PDB entry 5NAY | X-ray diffraction, 1.80 A resolution | chains A and F of the 6 polymer chains in the assembly

== Chain A (and F) ==
Molecule: Collagen alpha-1(IV) chain
Source organism: Homo sapiens
Notes: chain F of this document is another copy of the same molecule, construct and numbering; everything in this record applies to it too
Reference sequence: P02462 (CO4A1_HUMAN); residues 1-229 here correspond to UniProt positions 1441-1669 (UniProt number = residue number + 1440)
Sequence (229 residues; row label = number of the first residue in the row):
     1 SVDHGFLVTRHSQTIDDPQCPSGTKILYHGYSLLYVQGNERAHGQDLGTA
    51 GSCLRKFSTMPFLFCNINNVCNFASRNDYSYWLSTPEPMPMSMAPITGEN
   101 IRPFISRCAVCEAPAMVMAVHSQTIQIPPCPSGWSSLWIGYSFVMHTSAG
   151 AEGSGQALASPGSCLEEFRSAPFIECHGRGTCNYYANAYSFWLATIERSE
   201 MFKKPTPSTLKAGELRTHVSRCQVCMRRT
Disordered / not traced: 1 (chain F: fully traced)
UniProt features mapped onto this chain:
  - cross-link: Met93 (S-Lysyl-methionine sulfilimine (Met-Lys) (interchain with K-1651)), Lys211 (S-Lysyl-methionine sulfilimine (Lys-Met) (interchain with M-1533))
Disulfide bonds: Cys20-Cys111, Cys53-Cys108, Cys65-Cys71, Cys130-Cys225, Cys164-Cys222, Cys176-Cys182
From the paper describing this entry:
  - binding site for chloride ion: Asn66, Ala186, Tyr189
  - self-association interface (contacts with another copy of this molecule); pairs are residue here / residue on that copy: Met93-Lys211

== Interface between chain A and chain F ==
Residue-residue contacts - 30 pairs, chain A then chain F:
  Met91(A) - Lys211(F)  hydrogen bond (backbone-side chain)
  Ser92(A) - Thr209(F)
  Ser92(A) - Lys211(F)
  Met93(A) - Thr209(F)
  Met93(A) - Lys211(F)
  Ala94(A) - Thr209(F)
  Pro95(A) - Thr209(F)
  Gly150(A) - Gly150(F)
  Gly150(A) - Ala151(F)
  Ala151(A) - Gly150(F)
  Ala151(A) - Ala151(F)
  Arg179(A) - Lys204(F)
  Arg179(A) - Pro207(F)
  Tyr185(A) - Tyr189(F)
  Ala186(A) - Ala186(F)
  Ala186(A) - Asn187(F)
  Ala186(A) - Tyr189(F)  hydrogen bond (backbone-side chain)
  Asn187(A) - Ala186(F)
  Asn187(A) - Asn187(F)
  Asn187(A) - Tyr189(F)  hydrogen bond
  Tyr189(A) - Tyr185(F)
  Tyr189(A) - Ala186(F)  hydrogen bond (side chain-backbone)
  Tyr189(A) - Asn187(F)  hydrogen bond
  Pro207(A) - Arg179(F)
  Thr209(A) - Ser92(F)
  Thr209(A) - Met93(F)
  Thr209(A) - Ala94(F)
  Thr209(A) - Pro95(F)
  Lys211(A) - Met91(F)  hydrogen bond (side chain-backbone)
  Lys211(A) - Ser92(F)
From the paper, about this interface:
  - specific contacts: Met93(A)-Lys211(F)

== Summary ==
15 residues of chain A face 16 of chain F across their interface, with 6 hydrogen bonds. Polar contacts
include Met91(A)-Lys211(F), Ala186(A)-Tyr189(F) and Asn187(A)-Tyr189(F). The authors report a contact between
Met93(A) and Lys211(F). The paper reports a binding site for chloride ion at Asn66(A), Ala186(A) and
Tyr189(A); a self-association interface involving Met93(A).
Chain A and chain F are both Collagen alpha-1(IV) chain (Homo sapiens); the structure, Crystal structures of
homooligomers of collagen type IV. alpha1NC1, was determined by X-ray diffraction (same publication as 5NAX,
5NAZ, 5NB0, 5NB1 and 5NB2).
